Entry 4QXJ (X-ray diffraction, 2.80 A resolution); this record covers chains A and B of the 28 polymer chains in the assembly.

Chain A:
Name: Proteasome subunit alpha type-2
Source organism: Saccharomyces cerevisiae
Notes: EC 3.4.25.1; engineered mutation(s): M45A
UniProt: P23639 (PSA2_YEAST); residue numbers follow UniProt; this construct covers 1-250
Chain sequence (250 residues; numbered 1 to 250; the number before each row is that of its first residue):
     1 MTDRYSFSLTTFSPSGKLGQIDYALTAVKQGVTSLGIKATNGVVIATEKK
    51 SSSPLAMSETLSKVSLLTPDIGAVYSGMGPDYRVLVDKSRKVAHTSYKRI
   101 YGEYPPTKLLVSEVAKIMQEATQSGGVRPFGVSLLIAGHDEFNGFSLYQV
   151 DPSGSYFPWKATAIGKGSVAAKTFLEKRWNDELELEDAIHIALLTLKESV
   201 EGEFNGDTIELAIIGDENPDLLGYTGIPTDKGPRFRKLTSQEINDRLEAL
Curated features (UniProtKB/Swiss-Prot):
  - cross-link: Lys-108 (Glycyl lysine isopeptide (Lys-Gly) (interchain with G-Cter in ubiquitin))

Chain B:
Name: Proteasome subunit alpha type-3
Source organism: Saccharomyces cerevisiae
Notes: EC 3.4.25.1
UniProt: P23638 (PSA3_YEAST); residues 0-257 here correspond to UniProt positions 1-258 (UniProt number = residue number + 1)
Chain sequence (258 residues; numbered 0 to 257; the number before each row is that of its first residue; numbering starts at 0):
     0 MGSRRYDSRTTIFSPEGRLYQVEYALESISHAGTAIGIMASDGIVLAAER
    50 KVTSTLLEQDTSTEKLYKLNDKIAVAVAGLTADAEILINTARIHAQNYLK
   100 TYNEDIPVEILVRRLSDIKQGYTQHGGLRPFGVSFIYAGYDDRYGYQLYT
   150 SNPSGNYTGWKAISVGANTSAAQTLLQMDYKDDMKVDDAIELALKTLSKT
   200 TDSSALTYDRLEFATIRKGANDGEVYQKIFKPQEIKDILVKTGITKKDED
   250 EEADEDMK
Disordered / not traced: 0, 245-257
Curated features (UniProtKB/Swiss-Prot):
  - cross-link (Glycyl lysine isopeptide (Lys-Gly)): Lys-99 (interchain with G-Cter in ubiquitin), Lys-198 (interchain with G-Cter in ubiquitin), Lys-230 (interchain with G-Cter in ubiquitin)

Chain A / chain B interface:
Residue-residue contacts (58):
  Arg-4(A) / Ser-2(B)
  Tyr-5(A) / Ser-2(B)
  Tyr-5(A) / Tyr-5(B)
  Ser-6(A) / Gly-125(B)
  Ser-6(A) / Leu-127(B)
  Phe-7(A) / Ser-2(B)
  Phe-7(A) / Tyr-5(B)
  Phe-7(A) / Asp-6(B)
  Phe-7(A) / Gly-126(B)
  Ser-8(A) / Gly-126(B)  hydrogen bond (backbone-backbone)
  Ser-8(A) / Leu-127(B)
  Ser-8(A) / Arg-128(B)  hydrogen bond (side chain-backbone)
  Thr-10(A) / Arg-128(B)
  Thr-11(A) / Ser-7(B)
  Thr-11(A) / Thr-9(B)
  Thr-11(A) / Gln-20(B)
  Phe-12(A) / Gln-20(B)
  Phe-12(A) / Tyr-23(B)
  Phe-12(A) / Arg-128(B)
  Phe-12(A) / Pro-129(B)
  Phe-12(A) / Gly-131(B)
  Ser-13(A) / Tyr-23(B)
  Pro-14(A) / Tyr-23(B)  hydrophobic
  Pro-14(A) / Glu-26(B)
  Ser-15(A) / Glu-26(B)
  Gly-16(A) / Tyr-23(B)
  Gly-16(A) / Ser-27(B)  hydrogen bond (backbone-side chain)
  Leu-18(A) / Arg-128(B)
  Lys-38(A) / Glu-57(B)  salt bridge
  Ser-112(A) / Glu-84(B)
  Lys-116(A) / Ile-85(B)
  Gln-119(A) / Ala-81(B)
  Gln-119(A) / Asp-82(B)  hydrogen bond
  Gln-119(A) / Ile-85(B)
  Gln-119(A) / Arg-128(B)
  Thr-122(A) / Arg-128(B)  hydrogen bond (backbone-side chain)
  Gln-123(A) / Tyr-121(B)
  Gln-123(A) / Leu-127(B)
  Gln-123(A) / Arg-128(B)  hydrogen bond (side chain-backbone)
  Gln-123(A) / Phe-130(B)
  Gly-125(A) / Leu-127(B)
  Ser-153(A) / Ala-81(B)
  Gly-154(A) / Ala-81(B)
  Ser-155(A) / Ala-81(B)
  Tyr-156(A) / Glu-84(B)  hydrogen bond
  Pro-158(A) / Leu-56(B)
  Pro-158(A) / Glu-57(B)  hydrogen bond (backbone-backbone)
  Pro-158(A) / Thr-60(B)
  Pro-158(A) / Ser-61(B)
  Trp-159(A) / Ser-53(B)
  Trp-159(A) / Leu-55(B)
  Trp-159(A) / Leu-56(B)
  Lys-160(A) / Leu-55(B)  hydrogen bond (backbone-backbone)
  Lys-160(A) / Glu-57(B)
  Ala-161(A) / Leu-55(B)
  Leu-175(A) / Leu-55(B)
  Glu-176(A) / Thr-54(B)
  Glu-176(A) / Leu-55(B)
Other interface residues (no listed pair), chain A (35 interface residues in all): Ser-124, Tyr-148, Phe-157, Lys-172, Trp-179
Other interface residues (no listed pair), chain B (32 interface residues in all): Ala-24, His-30, Leu-79, Thr-80

In short:
35 residues of chain A face 32 of chain B across their interface; the contacts include 9 hydrogen bonds and 1
salt bridge. Polar pairs include Lys-38(A)/Glu-57(B), Ser-8(A)/Arg-128(B) and Gly-16(A)/Ser-27(B).
Here chain A is Proteasome subunit alpha type-2 and chain B is Proteasome subunit alpha type-3, both from
Saccharomyces cerevisiae. Entry 4QXJ (yCP beta5-M45A mutant in complex with the epoxyketone inhibitor ONX
0914) was determined by X-ray diffraction (same publication as 4QUX, 4QUY, 4QV0, 4QV1, 4QV3, 4QV4 and 42
further entries).
